Entry 3BSZ (X-ray diffraction, 3.38 A resolution); this record covers chains A and E of the 10 polymer chains in the assembly.

# Chain A
Molecule: Transthyretin
Source organism: Homo sapiens
Reference sequence: P02766 (TTHY_HUMAN); residues 1-127 here correspond to UniProt positions 21-147 (UniProt number = residue number + 20)
Sequence (127 residues; each row starts with the number of its first residue):
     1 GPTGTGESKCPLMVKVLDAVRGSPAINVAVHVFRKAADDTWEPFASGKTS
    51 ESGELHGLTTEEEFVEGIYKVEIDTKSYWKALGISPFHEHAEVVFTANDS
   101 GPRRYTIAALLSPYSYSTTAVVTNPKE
Not modelled in the structure: 1-6, 126-127
Curated features (UniProtKB/Swiss-Prot):
  - binding site (L-thyroxine): K15, E54, S117
  - modified residue: C10 (Sulfocysteine), E42 (4-carboxyglutamate), S52 (Phosphoserine)
  - glycosylation: N98 (N-linked (GlcNAc...) asparagine)

# Chain E
Molecule: Plasma retinol-binding protein
Source organism: Homo sapiens
Reference sequence: P02753 (RETBP_HUMAN); residues 1-176 here correspond to UniProt positions 19-194 (UniProt number = residue number + 18)
Sequence (176 residues; numbered 1 to 176; the number before each row is that of its first residue):
     1 ERDCRVSSFRVKENFDKARFSGTWYAMAKKDPEGLFLQDNIVAEFSVDET
    51 GQMSATAKGRVRLLNNWDVCADMVGTFTDTEDPAKFKMKYWGVASFLQKG
   101 NDDHWIVDTDYDTYAVQYSCRLLNLDGTCADSYSFVFSRDPNGLPPEAQK
   151 IVRQRQEELCLARQYRLIVHNGYCDG
Not modelled in the structure: 175-176
Curated features (UniProtKB/Swiss-Prot):
  - binding site (substrate): Q98
  - modified residue: R121 (Omega-N-methylarginine)
Disulfides: C4-C160, C70-C174, C120-C129
Residues lining bound ligands: retinol (RTL): L35, F36, L37, A43, F45, A55, A57, V61, L63, M73, V74, G75, F77, M88, Y90, L97, Q98, H104, Q117, R121, Y133, F135, F137

# Interface between chain A and chain E
Pairs across the interface - 5 pairs, chain A then chain E:
  D99(A) - K99(E)
  S100(A) - W91(E)
  S100(A) - K99(E)  hydrogen bond
  R103(A) - V93(E)  hydrogen bond (side chain-backbone)
  V122(A) - S95(E)
Also at the interface, not in a pair above, chain E (6 interface residues in all): Y90, G92

# In short
Chain A and chain E form an interface of 4 and 6 residues respectively; the contacts include 2 hydrogen bonds.
Polar pairs include S100(A)-K99(E) and R103(A)-V93(E). Chain E binds retinol. UniProt lists 3
L-thyroxine-binding residues on chain A; substrate-binding residue Q98(E) on chain E.
Here chain A is Transthyretin and chain E is Plasma retinol-binding protein, both from Homo sapiens. Entry
3BSZ (Crystal structure of the transthyretin-retinol binding protein-Fab complex) was determined by X-ray
diffraction (same publication as 3CXF and 3BT0).
